Entry 1JGW (X-ray diffraction, 2.80 A resolution); this record covers chains L and H of the 3 polymer chains in the assembly.

[Chain L]
Molecule: Photosynthetic Reaction Center L subunit
From: Rhodobacter sphaeroides
Reference sequence: P02954 (RCEL_RHOSH); residue numbers follow UniProt; this construct covers 1-281
Chain sequence (281 residues; row label = number of the first residue in the row):
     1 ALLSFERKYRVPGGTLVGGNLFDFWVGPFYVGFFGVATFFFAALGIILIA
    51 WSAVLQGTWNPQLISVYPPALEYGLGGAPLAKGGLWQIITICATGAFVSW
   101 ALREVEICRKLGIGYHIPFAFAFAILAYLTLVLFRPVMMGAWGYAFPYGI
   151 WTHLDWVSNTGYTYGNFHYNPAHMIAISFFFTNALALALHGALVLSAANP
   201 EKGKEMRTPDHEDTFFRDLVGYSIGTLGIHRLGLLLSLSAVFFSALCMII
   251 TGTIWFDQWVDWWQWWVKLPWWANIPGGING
Metal / ion sites: bacteriochlorophyll a Mg site 1 near His153 (its only coordinating residue here); bacteriochlorophyll a Mg site 2 near His173 (its only coordinating residue here); Fe ion: His190, His230 (shared with 3 residues of chain M)
Residues lining bound ligands:
  - bacteriochlorophyll a (BCL), molecule 1: Ile46, Ile49, Phe97, Tyr128, Leu131, Phe146, Ile150, Trp151, His153, Leu154, Trp156, Val157
  - bacteriochlorophyll a (BCL), molecule 2: Phe97, Phe121, Ala124, Ile125, Ala127, Tyr128, Leu131, Trp156, Val157, Ser158, Thr160, Gly161, Tyr162, Asn166, Phe167, His168, His173, Ala176, Ile177, Phe180, Phe181, Val241, Ser244, Ala245, Cys247, Met248
  - bacteriochlorophyll a (BCL), molecule 3: Val157, Tyr162, His168, Phe181
  - bacteriochlorophyll a (BCL), molecule 4: His168, His173, Met174, Ile177, Ser178, Phe181, Thr182
  - bacteriopheophytin a (BPH), molecule 1: Phe41, Ala42, Gly45, Ile46, Ile49, Ala93, Ala96, Phe97, Trp100, Glu104, Ile117, Ala120, Phe121, Phe123, Ala124, Tyr128, Phe146, Pro147, Tyr148, Gly149, Ile150, His153, Ser237, Leu238, Val241
  - bacteriopheophytin a (BPH), molecule 2: Phe181, Ala184, Leu185, Ala188, Leu189, Phe216, Leu219, Val220
  - ubiquinone-10 (U10): Phe29, Val31, Gly35, Val36, Thr38, Phe39, Trp100, Arg103

[Chain H]
Molecule: Photosynthetic Reaction Center H subunit
From: Rhodobacter sphaeroides
Reference sequence: P11846 (RCEH_RHOSH); numbering as in UniProt (aligned over 1-260)
Chain sequence (260 residues; row label = number of the first residue in the row):
     1 MVGVTAFGNFDLASLAIYSFWIFLAGLIYYLQTENMREGYPLENEDGTPA
    51 ANQGPFPLPKPKTFILPHGRGTLTVPGPESEDRPIALARTAVSEGFPHAP
   101 TGDPMKDGVGPASWVARRDLPELDGHGHNKIKPMKAAAGFHVSAGKNPIG
   151 LPVRGCDLEIAGKVVDIWVDIPEQMARFLEVELKDGSTRLLPMQMVKVQS
   201 NRVHVNALSSDLFAGIPTIKSPTEVTLLEEDKICGYVAGGLMYAAPKRKS
   251 VVAAMLAEYA
Disordered / not traced: 1-10, 247-260

[How chain L and chain H interact]
Pairs across the interface - 62 pairs, chain L then chain H:
  Ala1(L) - Leu42(H)
  Ala1(L) - Glu43(H)  hydrogen bond (backbone-backbone)
  Ala1(L) - Ala50(H)
  Leu2(L) - Leu42(H)
  Leu2(L) - Glu43(H)  hydrogen bond (backbone-backbone)
  Leu3(L) - Gly39(H)
  Leu3(L) - Tyr40(H)  hydrophobic
  Ser4(L) - Gly39(H)  hydrogen bond (backbone-backbone)
  Ser4(L) - Glu43(H)
  Ser4(L) - Glu79(H)
  Ser4(L) - Glu81(H)
  Phe5(L) - Gly39(H)
  Phe5(L) - Glu81(H)
  Arg7(L) - Glu45(H)
  Arg7(L) - Leu87(H)
  Arg7(L) - Ala88(H)
  Arg7(L) - Arg89(H)
  Arg7(L) - His98(H)  hydrogen bond
  Lys8(L) - Glu81(H)  salt bridge
  Lys8(L) - Arg83(H)
  Lys8(L) - Ile85(H)
  Lys8(L) - Leu87(H)
  Lys8(L) - Val109(H)
  Lys8(L) - Gly110(H)  hydrogen bond (backbone-backbone)
  Lys8(L) - Ser113(H)
  Lys8(L) - Trp114(H)
  Tyr9(L) - Gly110(H)
  Tyr9(L) - Ser113(H)
  Arg10(L) - Pro97(H)
  Arg10(L) - His98(H)  hydrogen bond (backbone-backbone)
  Val11(L) - His98(H)
  Val11(L) - Gly110(H)
  Val11(L) - Pro111(H)
  Val11(L) - Tyr243(H)
  Pro12(L) - Pro97(H)  hydrophobic
  Pro12(L) - His98(H)
  Gly13(L) - Met242(H)
  Gly14(L) - Met242(H)
  Asp23(L) - Pro97(H)
  Phe24(L) - Gly95(H)
  Phe24(L) - Phe96(H)  hydrophobic
  Trp25(L) - Gly95(H)  hydrogen bond (backbone-backbone)
  Trp25(L) - Pro97(H)
  Arg109(L) - Met242(H)
  Lys110(L) - Pro111(H)
  Gly112(L) - Pro111(H)
  Gly112(L) - Ala238(H)
  Ala198(L) - Phe64(H)
  Asn199(L) - Lys62(H)  hydrogen bond
  Gly203(L) - Ile65(H)
  Glu205(L) - Ile65(H)
  Glu205(L) - Pro67(H)
  Glu205(L) - His68(H)
  Met206(L) - Ile65(H)  hydrogen bond (backbone-backbone)
  Met206(L) - Pro67(H)
  Thr208(L) - Gly125(H)
  Pro209(L) - Glu173(H)
  Asp210(L) - Asp124(H)
  Asp210(L) - Gly125(H)  hydrogen bond (side chain-backbone)
  Asp210(L) - Pro172(H)
  Thr226(L) - Glu173(H)  hydrogen bond
  Leu227(L) - Met175(H)  hydrophobic
Other interface residues (no listed pair), chain L (32 interface residues in all): Leu111, Lys204, Asp213
Other interface residues (no listed pair), chain H (42 interface residues in all): Pro41, Leu66, Ala99, Pro100, Val115, Lys130, Leu241

[Summary]
32 residues of chain L and 42 residues of chain H are in contact, with 11 hydrogen bonds and 1 salt bridge.
Polar contacts include Lys8(L)-Glu81(H), Arg7(L)-His98(H) and Asn199(L)-Lys62(H). Ligands of chain L: 4 copies
of bacteriochlorophyll a, bacteriopheophytin a and ubiquinone-10.
Chain L is Photosynthetic Reaction Center L subunit and chain H is Photosynthetic Reaction Center H subunit,
both from Rhodobacter sphaeroides; the structure, Photosynthetic Reaction Center Mutant With Thr M 21 Replaced
With Leu, was determined by X-ray diffraction together with 1JGX, 1JGY, 1JGZ and 1JH0 from the same study.
